PDB entry 6TGA | electron microscopy, 3.26 A resolution | chains A and G of the 8 polymer chains in the assembly

Chain A:
Name: Formate dehydrogenase subunit alpha
From: Rhodobacter capsulatus
UniProtKB: A0A0E2PAE3 (A0A0E2PAE3_RHOCA); numbering as in UniProt (aligned over 1-958)
Sequence (958 residues; numbered 1 to 958; the number before each row is that of its first residue):
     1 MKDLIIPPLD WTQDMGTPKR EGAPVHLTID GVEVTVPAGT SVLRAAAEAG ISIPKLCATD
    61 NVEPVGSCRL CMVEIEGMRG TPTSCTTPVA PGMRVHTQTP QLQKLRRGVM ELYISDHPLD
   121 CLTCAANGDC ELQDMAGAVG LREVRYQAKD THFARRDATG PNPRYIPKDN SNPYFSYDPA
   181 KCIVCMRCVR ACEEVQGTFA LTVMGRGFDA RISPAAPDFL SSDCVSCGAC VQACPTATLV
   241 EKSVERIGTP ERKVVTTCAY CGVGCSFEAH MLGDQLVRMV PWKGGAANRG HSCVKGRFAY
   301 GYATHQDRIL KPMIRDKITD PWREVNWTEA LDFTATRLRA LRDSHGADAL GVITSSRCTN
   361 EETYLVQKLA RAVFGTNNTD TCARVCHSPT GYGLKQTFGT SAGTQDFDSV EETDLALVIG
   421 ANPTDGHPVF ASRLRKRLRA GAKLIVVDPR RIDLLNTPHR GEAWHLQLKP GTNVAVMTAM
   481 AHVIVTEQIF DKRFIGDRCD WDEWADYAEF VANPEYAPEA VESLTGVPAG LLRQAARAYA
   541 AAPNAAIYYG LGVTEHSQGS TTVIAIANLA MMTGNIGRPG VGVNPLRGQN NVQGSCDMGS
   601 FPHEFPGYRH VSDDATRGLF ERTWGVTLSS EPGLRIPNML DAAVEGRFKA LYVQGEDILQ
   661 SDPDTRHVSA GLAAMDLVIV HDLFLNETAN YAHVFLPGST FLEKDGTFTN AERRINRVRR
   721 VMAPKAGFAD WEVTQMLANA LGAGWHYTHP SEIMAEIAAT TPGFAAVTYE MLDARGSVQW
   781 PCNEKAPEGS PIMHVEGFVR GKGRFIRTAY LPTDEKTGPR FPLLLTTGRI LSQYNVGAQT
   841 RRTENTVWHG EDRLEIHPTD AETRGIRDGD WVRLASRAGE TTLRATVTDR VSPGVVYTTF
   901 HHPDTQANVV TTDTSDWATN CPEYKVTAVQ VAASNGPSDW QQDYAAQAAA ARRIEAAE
Disordered / not traced: 1-6, 956-958
Metal / ion sites: 2Fe-2S cluster Fe: Cys-57, Cys-68, Cys-71, Cys-85; 4Fe-4S cluster Fe site 1: His-117, Cys-121, Cys-124, Cys-130; 4Fe-4S cluster Fe site 2: Cys-182, Cys-185, Cys-188, Cys-234; 4Fe-4S cluster Fe site 3: Cys-192, Cys-224, Cys-227, Cys-230; 4Fe-4S cluster Fe site 4: Cys-258, Cys-261, Cys-265, Cys-293; molybdenum(VI) ion: Cys-386 (together with hydrosulfuric acid, molybdopterin guanosine dinucleotide)
Residues lining bound ligands:
  - 2Fe-2S cluster (FES): Lys-55, Leu-56, Cys-57, Ala-58, Val-65, Gly-66, Ser-67, Cys-68, Arg-69, Leu-70, Cys-71, Thr-83, Cys-85
  - hydrosulfuric acid (H2S): Cys-382, Cys-386, Gly-588, Gln-589, Val-592
  - molybdopterin guanosine dinucleotide (MGD; 2-amino-5,6-dimercapto-7-methyl-3,7,8a,9-tetrahydro-8-oxa-1,3,9,10-tetraaza-anthracen-4-one guanosine dinucleotide), molecule 1: Cys-261, Lys-295, Cys-386, His-387, Ile-419, Gly-420, Ala-421, Asn-422, Asp-425, Gly-426, His-427, Val-447, Asp-448, Pro-449, Arg-450, Ile-452, Leu-468, Pro-470, Gly-471, Asn-473, Gly-550, Leu-551, Gly-552, His-556, Leu-586, Arg-587, Gly-588, Gln-589, Thr-826, Thr-827, Gly-828, Arg-829, Ile-830, Leu-831, Ser-832, Gln-833, Tyr-834, Asn-835, Tyr-897, His-901, Lys-925
  - molybdopterin guanosine dinucleotide (MGD), molecule 2: Arg-357, Cys-358, Cys-382, Val-385, Cys-386, Leu-551, Glu-555, Gln-589, Gly-655, Glu-656, Asp-657, Ser-661, Asp-662, His-681, Asp-682, Leu-683, Asn-686, Gly-698, Ser-699, Thr-700, Lys-704, Asp-730, Thr-827, Arg-829, Tyr-834, Asn-835, Val-836, Ala-838, Gln-839, Phe-900, Asn-908, Thr-911, Tyr-924, Lys-925
  - 4Fe-4S cluster (SF4), molecule 1: His-117, Pro-118, Asp-120, Cys-121, Cys-124, Ala-126, Asn-127, Cys-130, Leu-132, Gln-133, Lys-181, Thr-236, Ala-237
  - 4Fe-4S cluster (SF4), molecule 2: Phe-175, Cys-192, Gln-196, Thr-198, Leu-201, Phe-219, Cys-224, Val-225, Ser-226, Cys-227, Gly-228, Ala-229, Cys-230
  - 4Fe-4S cluster (SF4), molecule 3: Tyr-177, Cys-182, Ile-183, Val-184, Cys-185, Met-186, Arg-187, Cys-188, Ile-212, Ala-233, Cys-234, Pro-235, Thr-236, Thr-238, Leu-239
  - 4Fe-4S cluster (SF4), molecule 4: Cys-258, Tyr-260, Cys-261, Val-263, Gly-264, Cys-265, Phe-267, Ser-292, Cys-293, Lys-295, Gly-296, Pro-428, Val-429
From the paper describing this entry:
  - molybdenum(VI) ion coordination: Cys-386
  - catalytic residues: His-387, Arg-587 (citing earlier work)
  - 4Fe-4S cluster coordination: His-117, Cys-121, Cys-124, Cys-130
  - self-association interface (contacts with another copy of this molecule); pairs are residue here / residue on that copy: Cys-121/Cys-121, Leu-119, Leu-122

Chain G:
Name: Formate dehydrogenase subunit gamma
From: Rhodobacter capsulatus
Notes: EC 1.2.1.2
UniProtKB: A0A0E2PAI9 (A0A0E2PAI9_RHOCA); residue numbers follow UniProt; this construct covers 1-150
Sequence (150 residues; numbered 1 to 150; the number before each row is that of its first residue):
     1 MTDTARLRAI LAAHRGREGA LLPILHDVQA AFGFIPEDAY APIAADLGLT RAEVAGVVGF
    61 YHDFRKAPAG RHVIKLCRAE ACQAMGMDAV QARLESALGL RLGDSSEAVT LEAVYCLGLC
   121 ACAPAAMVDD RLVGRLDAAA VAGIVAELGA
Disordered / not traced: 1, 150
Metal / ion sites: 2Fe-2S cluster Fe: Cys-77, Cys-82, Cys-116, Cys-120
Residues lining bound ligands: 2Fe-2S cluster (FES): Cys-77, Ala-79, Ala-81, Cys-82, Tyr-115, Cys-116, Leu-117, Gly-118, Leu-119, Cys-120

Chain A / chain G interface:
Residue-residue contacts (15; chain A residue first):
  Phe-199(A) / Thr-50(G)
  Phe-199(A) / Ala-52(G)
  Phe-199(A) / Glu-53(G)
  Ala-200(A) / Ala-52(G)
  Leu-201(A) / Glu-53(G)
  Thr-202(A) / Ala-52(G)
  Thr-202(A) / Gly-56(G)
  Met-204(A) / Ala-55(G)
  Met-204(A) / Gly-56(G)
  Arg-206(A) / Phe-60(G)  hydrogen bond (side chain-backbone)
  Ala-215(A) / Arg-51(G)
  Asp-223(A) / Thr-50(G)
  Pro-458(A) / Gly-48(G)
  Pro-458(A) / Thr-50(G)
  His-459(A) / Gly-48(G)  hydrogen bond (backbone-backbone)
Other interface residues (no listed pair), chain A (12 interface residues in all): Val-203, Gly-205
Other interface residues (no listed pair), chain G (10 interface residues in all): Leu-49, Gly-59

In short:
12 residues of chain A face 10 of chain G across their interface; the contacts include 2 hydrogen bonds. Among
the polar pairs are Arg-206(A)/Phe-60(G) and His-459(A)/Gly-48(G). From the paper: catalytic residues
His-387(A) and Arg-587(A); 4Fe-4S cluster coordination by His-117(A), Cys-121(A) and Cys-124(A) among others.
Here chain A is Formate dehydrogenase subunit alpha and chain G is Formate dehydrogenase subunit gamma, both
from Rhodobacter capsulatus. Entry 6TGA (Cryo-EM Structure of as isolated form of NAD+-dependent Formate
Dehydrogenase from Rhodobacter capsulatus) was determined by electron microscopy (same publication as 6TG9).
